4V1O - chains B and T of the 26 polymer chains in the assembly; structure by electron microscopy, 9.70 A resolution (very low resolution: no residue pairs are listed; an interface is given only as per-side residue counts).

# Chain B
Protein: DNA-directed RNA polymerase II subunit RPB2
Organism: Saccharomyces cerevisiae
Notes: EC 2.7.7.6
UniProt: P08518 (RPB2_YEAST); residues 1-1224 here = UniProt positions 1-1224
Chain sequence (1224 residues; each row starts with the number of its first residue):
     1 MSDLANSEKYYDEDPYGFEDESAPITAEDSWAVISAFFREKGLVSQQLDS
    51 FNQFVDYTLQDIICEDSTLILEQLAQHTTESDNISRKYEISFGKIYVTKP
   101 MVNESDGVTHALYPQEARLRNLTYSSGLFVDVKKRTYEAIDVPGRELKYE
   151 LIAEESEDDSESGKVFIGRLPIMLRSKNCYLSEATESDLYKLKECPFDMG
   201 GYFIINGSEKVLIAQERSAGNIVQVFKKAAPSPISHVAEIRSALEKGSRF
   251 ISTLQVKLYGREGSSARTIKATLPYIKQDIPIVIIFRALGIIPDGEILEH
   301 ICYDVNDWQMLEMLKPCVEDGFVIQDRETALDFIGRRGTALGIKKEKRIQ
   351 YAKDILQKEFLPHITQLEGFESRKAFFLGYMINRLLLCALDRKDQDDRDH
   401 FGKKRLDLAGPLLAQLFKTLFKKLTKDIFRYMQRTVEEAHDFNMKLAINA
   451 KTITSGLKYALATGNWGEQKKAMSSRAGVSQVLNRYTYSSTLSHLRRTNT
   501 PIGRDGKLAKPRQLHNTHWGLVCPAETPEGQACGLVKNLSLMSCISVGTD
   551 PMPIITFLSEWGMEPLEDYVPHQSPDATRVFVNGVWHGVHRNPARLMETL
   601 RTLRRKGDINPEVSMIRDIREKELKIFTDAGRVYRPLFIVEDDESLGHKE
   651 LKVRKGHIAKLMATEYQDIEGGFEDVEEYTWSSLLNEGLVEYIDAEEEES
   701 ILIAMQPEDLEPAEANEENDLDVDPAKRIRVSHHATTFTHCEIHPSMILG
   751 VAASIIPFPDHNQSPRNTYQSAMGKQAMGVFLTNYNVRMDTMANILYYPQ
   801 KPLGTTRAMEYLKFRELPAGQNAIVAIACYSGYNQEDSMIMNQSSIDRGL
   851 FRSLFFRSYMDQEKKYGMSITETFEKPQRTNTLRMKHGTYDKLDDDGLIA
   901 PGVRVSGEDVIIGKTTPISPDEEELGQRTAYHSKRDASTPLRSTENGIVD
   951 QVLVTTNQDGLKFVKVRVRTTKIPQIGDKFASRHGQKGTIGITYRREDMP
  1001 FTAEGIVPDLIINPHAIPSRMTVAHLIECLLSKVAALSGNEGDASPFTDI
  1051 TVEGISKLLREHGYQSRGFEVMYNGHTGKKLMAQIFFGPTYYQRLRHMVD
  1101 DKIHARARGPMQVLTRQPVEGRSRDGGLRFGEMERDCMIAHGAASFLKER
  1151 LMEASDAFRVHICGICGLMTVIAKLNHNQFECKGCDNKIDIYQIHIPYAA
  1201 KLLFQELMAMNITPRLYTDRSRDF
Unresolved in the structure: 1-19, 142-145, 152-162, 503-508, 669-677, 716-721, 920-932
Ion coordination: Zn2+: Cys1163, Cys1166, Cys1182, Cys1185

# Chain T
Molecule: Template DNA
Sequence (58 nucleotides; numbered 2 to 68; 9 numbers in that range are skipped by the numbering (no residue carries them; nothing is unmodelled there); the number before each row is that of its first residue):
     2 GCGCAGTTGTGCTATGATATTT
    33 TACAACACACTATTATATACACAGCGTGCTACTGTT

# How chain B and chain T interact
At this resolution (10 A) residue pairs are not listed: 18 residues of chain B and 8 of chain T lie at the interface.

# Summary
Chain B and chain T form an interface of 18 and 8 residues respectively. Cys1163(B), Cys1166(B), Cys1182(B)
and Cys1185(B) coordinate Zn2+.
Chain B is DNA-directed RNA polymerase II subunit RPB2 (Saccharomyces cerevisiae) and chain T is Template DNA;
the structure, Architecture of the RNA polymerase II-Mediator core transcription initiation complex, was
determined by electron microscopy (same publication as 4V1M and 4V1N).
